Entry 7AF3 (electron microscopy, 2.82 A resolution); this record covers chains J and N of the 9 polymer chains in the assembly.

[Chain J]
Protein: 30S ribosomal protein S10
Organism: Escherichia coli
UniProt: C3SQT7 (C3SQT7_ECOLX); residue numbers follow UniProt; this construct covers 1-103
Amino-acid sequence (103 residues; row label = number of the first residue in the row):
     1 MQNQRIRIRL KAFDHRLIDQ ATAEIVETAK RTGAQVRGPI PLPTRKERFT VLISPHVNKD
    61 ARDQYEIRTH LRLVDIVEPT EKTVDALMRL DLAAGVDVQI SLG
Not modelled in the structure: 1-2, 103

[Chain N]
Protein: 30S ribosomal protein S14
Organism: Escherichia coli
UniProt: C3SR07 (C3SR07_ECOLX); residues 1-101 here = UniProt positions 1-101
Amino-acid sequence (101 residues; each row starts with the number of its first residue):
     1 MAKQSMKARE VKRVALADKY FAKRAELKAI ISDVNASDED RWNAVLKLQT LPRDSSPSRQ
    61 RNRCRQTGRP HGFLRKFGLS RIKVREAAMR GEIPGLKKAS W
Not modelled in the structure: 1
Reported in the primary citation:
  - conformationally variable residues (register shift): Tyr20 to Asn43

[Chain J / chain N interface]
Pairs across the interface (28):
  Phe13(J) - Pro94(N)
  Phe13(J) - Gly95(N)
  Glu47(J) - Lys76(N)  salt bridge
  Arg48(J) - Trp101(N)
  Phe49(J) - Lys76(N)
  Phe49(J) - Phe77(N)  hydrophobic
  Val51(J) - Leu74(N)  hydrophobic
  Val51(J) - Arg81(N)
  Leu52(J) - Arg81(N)  hydrogen bond (backbone-side chain)
  Ile53(J) - Arg85(N)
  Ser54(J) - Arg81(N)  hydrogen bond (backbone-side chain)
  Pro55(J) - Arg81(N)  hydrogen bond (backbone-side chain)
  Asp63(J) - Arg85(N)  salt bridge
  Gln64(J) - Lys98(N)
  Gln64(J) - Ala99(N)  hydrogen bond (backbone-backbone)
  Gln64(J) - Trp101(N)
  Tyr65(J) - Arg85(N)  hydrogen bond
  Tyr65(J) - Met89(N)  hydrophobic
  Tyr65(J) - Leu96(N)  hydrophobic
  Tyr65(J) - Lys97(N)
  Tyr65(J) - Lys98(N)
  Tyr65(J) - Ala99(N)
  Glu66(J) - Gly95(N)
  Glu66(J) - Leu96(N)
  Glu66(J) - Lys97(N)  hydrogen bond (backbone-backbone)
  Glu66(J) - Ala99(N)
  Ile67(J) - Gly95(N)
  Ile67(J) - Leu96(N)  hydrophobic
Also at the interface, not in a pair above, chain N (15 interface residues in all): Arg69, Ile82

[Summary]
14 residues of chain J and 15 residues of chain N are in contact; the contacts include 6 hydrogen bonds and 2
salt bridges. Polar pairs include Glu47(J)-Lys76(N), Asp63(J)-Arg85(N) and Leu52(J)-Arg81(N). The paper
reports conformational variability at Tyr20(N).
Chain J is 30S ribosomal protein S10 and chain N is 30S ribosomal protein S14, both from Escherichia coli; the
structure, Bacterial 30S ribosomal subunit assembly complex state M (head domain), was determined by electron
microscopy (same publication as 7AF5, 7AF8, 7AFA, 7AFD, 7AFH, 7AFI and 17 further entries).
